PDB entry 1E1F | X-ray diffraction, 2.60 A resolution | chains A and B

== Chain A (and B) ==
Name: Beta-glucosidase
Source organism: Zea mays
Notes: EC 3.2.1.21; chain B of this document is another copy of the same molecule, construct and numbering; everything in this record applies to it too
Reference sequence: P49235 (BGLC_MAIZE); residues 1-512 here correspond to UniProt positions 55-566 (UniProt number = residue number + 54)
Chain sequence (512 residues; numbered 1 to 512; the number before each row is that of its first residue):
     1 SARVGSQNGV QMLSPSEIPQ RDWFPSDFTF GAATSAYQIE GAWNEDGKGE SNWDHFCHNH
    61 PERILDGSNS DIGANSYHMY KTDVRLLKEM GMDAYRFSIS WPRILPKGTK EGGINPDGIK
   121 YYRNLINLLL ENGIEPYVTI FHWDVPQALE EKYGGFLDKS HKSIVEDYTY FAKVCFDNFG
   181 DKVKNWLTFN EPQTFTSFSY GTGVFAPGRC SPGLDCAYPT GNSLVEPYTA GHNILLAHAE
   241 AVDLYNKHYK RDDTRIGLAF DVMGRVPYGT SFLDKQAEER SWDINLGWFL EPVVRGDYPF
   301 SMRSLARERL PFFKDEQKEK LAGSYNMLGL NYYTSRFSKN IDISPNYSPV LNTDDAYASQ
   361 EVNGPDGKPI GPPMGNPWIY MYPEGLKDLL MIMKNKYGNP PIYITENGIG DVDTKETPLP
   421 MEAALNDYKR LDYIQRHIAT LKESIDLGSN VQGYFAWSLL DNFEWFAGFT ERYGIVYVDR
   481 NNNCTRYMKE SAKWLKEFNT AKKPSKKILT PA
Not modelled in the structure: 1-11, 502-512
Disulfides: Cys-210/Cys-216
Small-molecule neighbours: 4-nitrophenyl 1-thio-beta-D-glucopyranoside (PSG): Gln-38, His-142, Trp-143, Asn-190, Glu-191, Thr-194, Phe-198, Phe-205, Met-263, Asn-331, Tyr-333, Trp-378, Glu-406, Trp-457, Glu-464, Trp-465, Phe-466, Tyr-473
UniProt features mapped onto this chain:
  - region (Dimerization): Ser-271 to Arg-307, Asn-340 to Leu-351, Lys-396 to Asn-399
  - active site: Glu-191 (Proton donor), Glu-406 (Nucleophile)
  - binding site (a beta-D-glucoside): Gln-38, His-142, Asn-190, Glu-191, Tyr-333, Glu-406, Trp-457, Glu-464, Trp-465, Tyr-473

== How chain A and chain B interact ==
Contacting residue pairs (34):
  Phe-272(A) / Glu-291(B)
  Phe-272(A) / Lys-396(B)
  Leu-273(A) / Arg-295(B)
  Gln-276(A) / Phe-300(B)
  Arg-280(A) / Phe-300(B)
  Glu-291(A) / Phe-272(B)
  Arg-295(A) / Leu-273(B)
  Arg-295(A) / Asp-342(B)  salt bridge
  Phe-300(A) / Arg-280(B)
  Phe-300(A) / Leu-305(B)  hydrophobic
  Phe-300(A) / Ile-341(B)
  Phe-300(A) / Ile-343(B)  hydrophobic
  Phe-300(A) / Tyr-357(B)  hydrophobic
  Arg-303(A) / Ile-343(B)
  Ser-304(A) / Ser-304(B)
  Ser-304(A) / Leu-305(B)
  Ser-304(A) / Arg-307(B)  hydrogen bond (backbone-side chain)
  Ser-304(A) / Ile-343(B)
  Leu-305(A) / Ser-304(B)
  Arg-307(A) / Ser-304(B)
  Arg-307(A) / Arg-307(B)
  Phe-312(A) / Ile-343(B)
  Phe-312(A) / Ser-344(B)
  Phe-312(A) / Pro-345(B)
  Ile-341(A) / Phe-300(B)
  Asp-342(A) / Arg-295(B)  salt bridge
  Ile-343(A) / Phe-300(B)  hydrophobic
  Ile-343(A) / Arg-303(B)
  Ile-343(A) / Ser-304(B)
  Ser-344(A) / Phe-312(B)
  Pro-345(A) / Phe-312(B)
  Tyr-357(A) / Phe-300(B)  hydrophobic
  Lys-396(A) / Phe-272(B)
  Lys-396(A) / Gln-276(B)
Other interface residues (no listed pair), chain A (22 interface residues in all): Asp-297, Asn-340, Tyr-397
Other interface residues (no listed pair), chain B (20 interface residues in all): Tyr-397

== Summary ==
Chain A and chain B form an interface of 22 and 20 residues respectively; the contacts include 1 hydrogen bond
and 2 salt bridges. Polar contacts include Arg-295(A)/Asp-342(B) and Ser-304(A)/Arg-307(B). Ligands of chain
A: 4-nitrophenyl 1-thio-beta-D-glucopyranoside.
Chain A and chain B are both Beta-glucosidase (Zea mays); the structure, Crystal structure of a Monocot (Maize
ZMGlu1) beta-glucosidase in complex with p-Nitrophenyl-beta-D-thioglucoside, was determined by X-ray
diffraction, deposited together with 1E1E.
